3E00 - chains D and F of the 6 polymer chains in the assembly; structure by X-ray diffraction, 3.10 A resolution.

== Chain D ==
Molecule: Peroxisome proliferator-activated receptor gamma
From: Homo sapiens
UniProt: P37231 (PPARG_HUMAN); residues 74-477 here correspond to UniProt positions 102-505 (UniProt number = residue number + 28)
Chain sequence (419 residues; numbered 59 to 477; the number before each row is that of its first residue):
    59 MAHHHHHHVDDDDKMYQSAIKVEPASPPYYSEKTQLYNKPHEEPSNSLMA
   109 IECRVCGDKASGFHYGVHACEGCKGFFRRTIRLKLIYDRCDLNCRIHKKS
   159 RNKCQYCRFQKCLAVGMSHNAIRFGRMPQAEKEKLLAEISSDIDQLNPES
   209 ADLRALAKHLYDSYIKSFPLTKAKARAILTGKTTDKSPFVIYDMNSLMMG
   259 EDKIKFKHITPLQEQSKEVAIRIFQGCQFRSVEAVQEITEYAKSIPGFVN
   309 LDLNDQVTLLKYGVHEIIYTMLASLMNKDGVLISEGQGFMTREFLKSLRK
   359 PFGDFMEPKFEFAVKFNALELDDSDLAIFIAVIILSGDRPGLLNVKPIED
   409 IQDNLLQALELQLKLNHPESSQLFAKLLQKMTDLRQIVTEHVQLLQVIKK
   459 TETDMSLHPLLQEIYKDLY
Not modelled in the structure: 59-106, 265-272
Construct notes: expression tag (59-73)
Bound ions: Zn2+ site 1: Cys-111, Cys-114, Cys-128, Cys-131; Zn2+ site 2: Cys-148, Cys-152, Cys-162, Cys-165
Small-molecule neighbours: 2-chloro-5-nitro-N-phenylbenzamide (GW9): Phe-282, Cys-285, Gln-286, Arg-288, Ser-289, Ile-326, Leu-330, Leu-333, Met-364, His-449, Tyr-473
Curated features (UniProtKB/Swiss-Prot):
  - DNA-binding region: Ala-108 to Phe-182 (Nuclear receptor)
  - zinc finger (NR C4-type): Cys-111 to Cys-131, Cys-148 to Cys-170
  - motif: Pro-467 to Asp-475 (9aaTAD)
  - binding site (rosiglitazone): Gln-286 to Ser-289, His-323, His-449, Tyr-473
  - modified residue: Ser-84 (Phosphoserine)
  - cross-link: Lys-224 (Glycyl lysine isopeptide (Lys-Gly) (interchain with G-Cter in ubiquitin))
What the authors report for this chain:
  - binding site for 2-chloro-5-nitro-N-phenylbenzamide: Cys-285
  - mutagenesis - F347A: decreased binding to PPRE
  - mutagenesis - F347A: decreased signaling in response to rosiglitazone

== Chain F ==
Molecule: 20-nt DNA strand
Sequence (20 nucleotides; numbered 4001 to 4020; the number before each row is that of its first residue):
  4001 CTGACCTTTGACCTAGTTTG

== Chain D / chain F interface ==
Pairs across the interface - 21 pairs, chain D then chain F:
  Glu-129(D) with DG4010(F), sugar contact; DA4011(F), base contact; DC4012(F), hydrogen bond to the base
  Gly-130(D) with DG4010(F), sugar contact
  Phe-134(D) with DT4009(F), phosphate contact
  Arg-137(D) with DT4009(F), salt bridge to the phosphate; DG4010(F), hydrogen bond to the base
  Arg-159(D) with DG4010(F), salt bridge to the phosphate
  Asn-160(D) with DT4009(F), phosphate contact; DG4010(F), hydrogen bond to the phosphate
  Gln-163(D) with DT4008(F), hydrogen bond to the phosphate; DT4009(F), hydrogen bond to the phosphate
  Arg-166(D) with DG4010(F), salt bridge to the phosphate
  Phe-182(D) with DT4017(F), sugar contact; DT4018(F), sugar contact
  Gly-183(D) with DT4017(F), hydrogen bond to the base; DT4018(F), hydrogen bond to the sugar
  Arg-184(D) with DT4018(F), base contact; DT4019(F), hydrogen bond to the base; DG4020(F), sugar contact
  Pro-186(D) with DG4020(F), phosphate contact
Other interface residues (no listed pair), chain D (14 interface residues in all): Leu-143, Tyr-145

== In short ==
The interface between chain D and chain F involves 14 residues on one side and 9 on the other, with 8 hydrogen
bonds and 3 salt bridges. Polar pairs include Glu-129(D)/DC4012(F), Arg-137(D)/DG4010(F) and
Gly-183(D)/DT4017(F). Bound to chain D: 2-chloro-5-nitro-N-phenylbenzamide. The paper reports a binding site
for 2-chloro-5-nitro-N-phenylbenzamide at Cys-285(D); F347A of chain D reduces binding to PPRE.
Here chain D is Peroxisome proliferator-activated receptor gamma (Homo sapiens) and chain F is a 20-nt DNA
strand. Entry 3E00 (Intact PPAR gamma - RXR alpha Nuclear Receptor Complex on DNA bound with GW9662, 9-cis
Retinoic ...) was determined by X-ray diffraction (same publication as 3DZU and 3DZY).
